8CN1 - chains G and K of the 24 polymer chains in the assembly; structure by X-ray diffraction, 2.09 A resolution.

[Chain G (and K)]
Name: Disks large homolog 1
Organism: Homo sapiens
Notes: chain K of this document is another copy of the same molecule, construct and numbering; everything in this record applies to it too
Reference sequence: Q12959 (DLG1_HUMAN); residues 219-311 here = UniProt positions 219-311
Chain sequence (116 residues; row label = number of the first residue in the row):
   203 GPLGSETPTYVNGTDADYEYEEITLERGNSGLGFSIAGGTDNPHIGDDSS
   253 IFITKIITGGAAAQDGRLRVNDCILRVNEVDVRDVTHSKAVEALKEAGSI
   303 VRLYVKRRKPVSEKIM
Not modelled in the structure: 203-213, 314-318 (chain K: 203-213, 312-318)
Construct notes: expression tag (203-218, 312-318)
UniProt features mapped onto this chain:
  - modified residue: Ser232 (Phosphoserine)

[How chain G and chain K interact]
Residue-residue contacts (22; chain G residue first):
  Asn214(G) with Lys257(K); Ile259(K); Thr260(K), hydrogen bond (backbone-backbone)
  Gly215(G) with Lys257(K); Ile258(K); Thr260(K)
  Thr216(G) with Ile258(K), hydrogen bond (backbone-backbone); Thr260(K)
  His246(G) with His246(K), hydrogen bond (backbone-side chain); Ile247(K)
  Thr256(G) with Ile247(K)
  Lys257(G) with Asn214(K); Gly215(K)
  Ile258(G) with Gly215(K); Thr216(K), hydrogen bond (backbone-backbone)
  Thr260(G) with Asn214(K); Gly215(K); Thr216(K)
  Val272(G) with Arg310(K)
  Asn273(G) with Asn273(K)
  Arg310(G) with Val272(K)
  Val313(G) with Arg271(K), hydrogen bond (backbone-side chain)
Other interface residues (no listed pair), chain G (14 interface residues in all): Ile247, Ile259
Other interface residues (no listed pair), chain K (15 interface residues in all): Thr256, Ala265

[Summary]
Chain G and chain K form an interface of 14 and 15 residues respectively, with 5 hydrogen bonds. Polar
contacts include His246(G)-His246(K), Val313(G)-Arg271(K) and Asn214(G)-Thr260(K).
Chain G and chain K are both Disks large homolog 1 (Homo sapiens); the structure, hDLG1-PDZ1 in complex with a
TAX1 peptide from HTLV-1, was determined by X-ray diffraction together with 8CN3 from the same study.
